Entry 5NIK (electron microscopy, 3.30 A resolution); this record covers chains A and C of the 11 polymer chains in the assembly.

[Chain A (and C)]
Name: Outer membrane protein TolC
From: Escherichia coli (strain K12)
Notes: chain C of this document is another copy of the same molecule, construct and numbering; everything in this record applies to it too
UniProt: P02930 (TOLC_ECOLI); residues 1-471 here correspond to UniProt positions 23-493 (UniProt number = residue number + 22)
Sequence (479 residues; each row starts with the number of its first residue):
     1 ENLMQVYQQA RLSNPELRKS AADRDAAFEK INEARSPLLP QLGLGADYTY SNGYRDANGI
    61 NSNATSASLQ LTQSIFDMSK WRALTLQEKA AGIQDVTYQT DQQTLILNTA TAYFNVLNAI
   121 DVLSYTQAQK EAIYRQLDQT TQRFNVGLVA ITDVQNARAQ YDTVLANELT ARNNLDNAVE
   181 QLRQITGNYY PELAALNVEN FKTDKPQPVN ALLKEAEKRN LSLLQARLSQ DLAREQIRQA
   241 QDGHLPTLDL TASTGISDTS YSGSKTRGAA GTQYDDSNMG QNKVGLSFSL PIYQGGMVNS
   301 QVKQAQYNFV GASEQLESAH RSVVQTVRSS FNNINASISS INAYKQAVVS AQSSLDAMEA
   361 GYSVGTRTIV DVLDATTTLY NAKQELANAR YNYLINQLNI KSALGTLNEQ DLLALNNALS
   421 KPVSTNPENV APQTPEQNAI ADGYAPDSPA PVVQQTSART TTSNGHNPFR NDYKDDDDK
Disordered / not traced: 429-479
Differences from the reference sequence: conflict L169 (Val191 in P02930); expression tag (472-479)

[Interface between chain A and chain C]
Pairs across the interface - 85 pairs, chain A then chain C:
  T254(A) with Y54(C)
  G255(A) with Y54(C)
  I256(A) with Y54(C); R55(C)
  D258(A) with R55(C), salt bridge
  S277(A) with D56(C)
  N278(A) with R55(C), hydrogen bond (backbone-side chain); D56(C), hydrogen bond (backbone-side chain)
  M279(A) with Y54(C); R55(C); D56(C), hydrogen bond (backbone-side chain); A57(C), hydrophobic
  G280(A) with G53(C); Y54(C), hydrogen bond (backbone-backbone); R55(C)
  Q281(A) with S51(C); N52(C), hydrogen bond (side chain-backbone); G53(C); Y54(C)
  N282(A) with Y50(C); S51(C); N52(C), hydrogen bond (backbone-backbone); Y54(C)
  K283(A) with Y50(C); S51(C)
  V284(A) with T49(C); Y50(C), hydrogen bond (backbone-backbone)
  G285(A) with Y48(C); T49(C)
  L286(A) with D47(C); Y48(C), hydrogen bond (backbone-backbone); T49(C)
  S287(A) with A46(C)
  F288(A) with G45(C); A46(C), hydrogen bond (backbone-backbone)
  S289(A) with L44(C), hydrogen bond (side chain-backbone); G45(C)
  L290(A) with L44(C), hydrogen bond (backbone-backbone)
  P291(A) with L42(C); G43(C)
  I292(A) with L42(C), hydrophobic; G43(C); L44(C), hydrophobic; L69(C), hydrophobic
  Y293(A) with L39(C); L42(C), hydrogen bond (backbone-backbone)
  Q294(A) with P40(C); Q41(C), hydrogen bond (backbone-side chain); L42(C)
  G295(A) with S36(C); L39(C); P40(C); Q41(C)
  M297(A) with S36(C); Q41(C)
  S300(A) with E29(C), hydrogen bond (side chain-backbone); K30(C); E33(C)
  K303(A) with E29(C)
  Q304(A) with K30(C); E33(C), hydrogen bond
  Y307(A) with A22(C); D25(C); A26(C)
  E314(A) with P15(C)
  Q315(A) with K19(C)
  S318(A) with P15(C); E16(C)
  R321(A) with R183(C), hydrogen bond (side chain-backbone); Q184(C), hydrogen bond (side chain-backbone); I185(C); T186(C); G187(C)
  Q325(A) with Q181(C), hydrogen bond; Q184(C), hydrogen bond
  R328(A) with E180(C)
  N332(A) with N173(C), hydrogen bond; N177(C)
  S339(A) with L169(C)
  Q346(A) with R158(C); D162(C)
  V349(A) with Q155(C)
  S350(A) with Q155(C)
  S353(A) with Q155(C)
  S354(A) with T152(C)
Other interface residues (no listed pair), chain A (50 interface residues in all): S257, Q301, V310, G311, S329, N333, A336, A343, A347
Other interface residues (no listed pair), chain C (50 interface residues in all): S13, P37, I151, A159, T163, A166

[Overview]
The chain A/chain C interface involves 50 residues from each chain, with 20 hydrogen bonds and 1 salt bridge.
Polar contacts include D258(A)-R55(C), N278(A)-R55(C) and N278(A)-D56(C).
Chain A and chain C are both Outer membrane protein TolC (Escherichia coli (strain K12)); the structure,
Structure of the MacAB-TolC ABC-type tripartite multidrug efflux pump, was determined by electron microscopy
together with 5NIL from the same study.
